PDB entry 8FPO | X-ray diffraction, 3.00 A resolution | chains B and C of the 3 polymer chains in the assembly

Chain B:
Molecule: Proprotein convertase subtilisin/kexin type 9
From: Homo sapiens
Notes: EC 3.4.21.-
Reference sequence: Q8NBP7 (PCSK9_HUMAN); residues 153-692 here = UniProt positions 153-692
Sequence (540 residues; numbered 153 to 692; the number before each row is that of its first residue):
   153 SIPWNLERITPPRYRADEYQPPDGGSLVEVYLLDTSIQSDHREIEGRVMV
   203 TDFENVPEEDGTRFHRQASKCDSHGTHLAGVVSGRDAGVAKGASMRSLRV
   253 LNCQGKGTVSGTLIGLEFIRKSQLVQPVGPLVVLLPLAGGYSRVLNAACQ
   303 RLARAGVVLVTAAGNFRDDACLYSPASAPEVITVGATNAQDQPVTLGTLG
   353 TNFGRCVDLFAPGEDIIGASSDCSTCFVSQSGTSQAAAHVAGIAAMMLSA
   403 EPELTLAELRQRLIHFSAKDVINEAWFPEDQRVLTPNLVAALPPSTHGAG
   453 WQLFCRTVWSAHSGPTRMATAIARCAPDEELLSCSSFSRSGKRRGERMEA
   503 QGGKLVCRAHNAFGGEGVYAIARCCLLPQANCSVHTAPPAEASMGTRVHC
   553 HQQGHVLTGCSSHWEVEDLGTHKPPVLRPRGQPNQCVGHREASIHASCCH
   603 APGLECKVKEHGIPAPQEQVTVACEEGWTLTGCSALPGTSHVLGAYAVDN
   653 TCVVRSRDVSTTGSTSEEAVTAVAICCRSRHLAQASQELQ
Disordered / not traced: 168-175, 213-219, 450-451, 543-546, 554-556, 572-584, 617-618, 640-641, 660-670, 682-692
Differences from the reference sequence: variant Ile474 (Val in Q8NBP7), Glu670 (Gly in Q8NBP7)
Cystine bridges: Cys223-Cys255, Cys323-Cys358, Cys375-Cys378, Cys457-Cys527, Cys477-Cys526, Cys486-Cys509, Cys534-Cys601, Cys552-Cys600, Cys562-Cys588, Cys608-Cys679, Cys626-Cys678, Cys635-Cys654
Ion coordination: Ca2+ near Val333 (its only coordinating residue here)

Chain C:
Molecule: MCR-ALA-7T2-GLY-004-7T2-SER-7T2-0NC inhibitor
Sequence (9 residues; numbered 1 to 9; the number before each row is that of its first residue):
     1 XAXGXXSXX
Modified residues: MCR (sulfanylacetic acid) at position 1, 7T2 ((2S)-3-(4-chlorophenyl)-2-(methylamino)propanoic acid) at position 3, 004 ((2S)-amino(phenyl)ethanoic acid) at position 5, 7T2 ((2S)-3-(4-chlorophenyl)-2-(methylamino)propanoic acid) at position 6, 7T2 ((2S)-3-(4-chlorophenyl)-2-(methylamino)propanoic acid) at position 8, 0NC (N-methyl-L-alaninamide) at position 9
Glycans and other covalent adducts: covalent link MCR_1-0NC_9

Chain B / chain C interface:
Pairs across the interface (21; chain B residue first):
  Lys222(B) with 7T2_6(C)
  Cys255(B) with 7T2_6(C)
  Gln256(B) with 004_5(C); 7T2_6(C)
  Gly257(B) with 004_5(C)
  Asn317(B) with Gly4(C), hydrogen bond (side chain-backbone); 7T2_8(C)
  Phe318(B) with 7T2_3(C)
  Ala338(B) with 7T2_8(C)
  Val346(B) with 7T2_8(C)
  Leu348(B) with 7T2_8(C)
  Leu351(B) with MCR_1(C); Gly4(C); 7T2_8(C)
  Gly352(B) with 7T2_8(C)
  Thr353(B) with 7T2_8(C)
  Gln382(B) with Ser7(C)
  Ser383(B) with Ser7(C), hydrogen bond (backbone-side chain); 7T2_8(C)
  Gly384(B) with 7T2_8(C)
  Thr385(B) with 7T2_8(C)
Interface residues without a listed pair, chain B (20 interface residues in all): Thr187, Ser225, His226, Gly365
Interface residues without a listed pair, chain C (8 interface residues in all): 0NC_9

Summary:
20 residues of chain B and 8 residues of chain C are in contact; the contacts include 2 hydrogen bonds. Among
the polar pairs are Asn317(B)-Gly4(C) and Ser383(B)-Ser7(C).
Chain B is Proprotein convertase subtilisin/kexin type 9 (Homo sapiens) and chain C is
MCR-ALA-7T2-GLY-004-7T2-SER-7T2-0NC inhibitor; the structure, PCSK9 in complex with an inhibitor, was
determined by X-ray diffraction together with 8FPQ, 8FVL, 8FVM, 8FVN, 8FVO, 8FVP and 8FVQ from the same study.
